Entry 3I6U (X-ray diffraction, 3.00 A resolution); this record covers chains A and B.

# Chain A (and B)
Name: Serine/threonine-protein kinase Chk2
Organism: Homo sapiens
Notes: EC 2.7.11.1; chain B of this document is another copy of the same molecule, construct and numbering; everything in this record applies to it too
UniProtKB: O96017 (CHK2_HUMAN); residue numbers follow UniProt; this construct covers 84-502
Amino-acid sequence (419 residues; row label = number of the first residue in the row):
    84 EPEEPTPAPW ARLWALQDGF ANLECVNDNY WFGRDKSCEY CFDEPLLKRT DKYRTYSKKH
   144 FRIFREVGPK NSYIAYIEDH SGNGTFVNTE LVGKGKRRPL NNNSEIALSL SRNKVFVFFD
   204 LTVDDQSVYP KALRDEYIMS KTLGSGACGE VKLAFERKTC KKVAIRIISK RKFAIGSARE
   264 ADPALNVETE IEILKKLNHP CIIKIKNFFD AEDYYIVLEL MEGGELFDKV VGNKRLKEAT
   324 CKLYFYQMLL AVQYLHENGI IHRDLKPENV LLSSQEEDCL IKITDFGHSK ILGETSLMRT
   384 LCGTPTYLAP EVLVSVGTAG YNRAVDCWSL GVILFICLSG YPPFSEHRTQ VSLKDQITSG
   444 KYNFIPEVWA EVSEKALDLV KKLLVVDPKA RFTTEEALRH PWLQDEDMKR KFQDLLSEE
Unresolved in the structure: 84-88, 260-267, 377-387, 398-401, 502 (chain B: 84-88, 260-267, 370-387, 398-404, 430-433, 502)
Sequence notes: engineered mutation Arg249 (Lys in O96017)
UniProt features mapped onto this chain:
  - region: Asp368 to Glu394 (T-loop/activation segment)
  - active site: Asp347 (Proton acceptor)
  - binding site (ATP): Gly227 to Val234, Glu302 to Glu308, Glu351, Asn352, Asp368
  - modified residue: Ser379 (Phosphoserine), Thr383 (Phosphothreonine), Thr387 (Phosphothreonine), Ser456 (Phosphoserine)

# How chain A and chain B interact
Pairs across the interface (67):
  Arg95(A) - Asn186(B)  hydrogen bond
  Arg95(A) - Glu188(B)  salt bridge
  Arg95(A) - Phe202(B)
  Trp97(A) - Trp97(B)
  Lys153(A) - Thr225(B)
  Lys153(A) - Leu226(B)
  Lys153(A) - Gly227(B)
  Tyr156(A) - Lys224(B)  hydrogen bond (backbone-side chain)
  Ile157(A) - Leu236(B)  hydrophobic
  Tyr159(A) - Phe238(B)
  Tyr159(A) - Lys245(B)  hydrogen bond
  Arg180(A) - Cys243(B)  hydrogen bond (backbone-side chain)
  Arg181(A) - Ile221(B)
  Arg181(A) - Arg240(B)
  Arg181(A) - Cys243(B)
  Pro182(A) - Phe238(B)  hydrophobic
  Pro182(A) - Cys243(B)
  Asn184(A) - Gln209(B)  hydrogen bond
  Asn184(A) - Ile221(B)
  Asn184(A) - Met222(B)
  Asn185(A) - Asp203(B)
  Asn185(A) - Asp207(B)
  Asn186(A) - Arg95(B)  hydrogen bond
  Asn186(A) - Leu204(B)
  Glu188(A) - Arg95(B)  salt bridge
  Phe202(A) - Arg95(B)
  Phe202(A) - Trp97(B)  hydrophobic
  Phe202(A) - Phe202(B)  hydrophobic
  Asp203(A) - Lys224(B)  salt bridge
  Leu204(A) - Asn186(B)
  Thr205(A) - Lys224(B)  hydrogen bond
  Val206(A) - Asn185(B)
  Val206(A) - Val206(B)  hydrophobic
  Gln209(A) - Asn184(B)  hydrogen bond
  Ile221(A) - Arg181(B)
  Ile221(A) - Asn184(B)
  Met222(A) - Asn184(B)
  Lys224(A) - Tyr156(B)  hydrogen bond (side chain-backbone)
  Lys224(A) - Asp203(B)  salt bridge
  Lys224(A) - Thr205(B)  hydrogen bond (side chain-backbone)
  Leu226(A) - Lys153(B)
  Ser228(A) - Ser228(B)
  Leu236(A) - Ile157(B)  hydrophobic
  Phe238(A) - Ile157(B)  hydrophobic
  Phe238(A) - Tyr159(B)
  Phe238(A) - Pro182(B)  hydrophobic
  Cys243(A) - Arg180(B)  hydrogen bond (side chain-backbone)
  Cys243(A) - Arg181(B)
  Cys243(A) - Pro182(B)
  Lys245(A) - Glu149(B)  salt bridge
  Lys245(A) - Tyr159(B)  hydrogen bond
  Arg254(A) - Phe310(B)
  Ala257(A) - Val314(B)  hydrophobic
  Ala257(A) - Gly315(B)
  Ile258(A) - Phe310(B)  hydrophobic
  Gly259(A) - Pro425(B)
  Gly259(A) - Ser428(B)  hydrogen bond (backbone-side chain)
  Asn269(A) - Glu429(B)
  Leu303(A) - Pro152(B)  hydrophobic
  Phe310(A) - Arg254(B)
  Phe310(A) - Ile258(B)  hydrophobic
  Val314(A) - Arg254(B)
  Val314(A) - Ala257(B)  hydrophobic
  Gly315(A) - Ala257(B)
  Tyr390(A) - Ile258(B)
  Pro425(A) - Gly259(B)
  Ser428(A) - Gly259(B)
Interface residues without a listed pair, chain A (55 interface residues in all): Leu99, Glu149, Pro152, Glu173, Val200, Ser223, Gly232, Arg240, Lys255, Glu308, Pro350, Glu351, Leu375, Ile419, Gly423
Interface residues without a listed pair, chain B (55 interface residues in all): Leu99, Glu173, Ser223, Gly232, Lys255, Val313, Pro388, Tyr390, Ile419, Gly423, Tyr424

# Overview
The chain A/chain B interface involves 55 residues from each chain, with 13 hydrogen bonds and 5 salt bridges.
Among the polar pairs are Arg95(A)-Glu188(B), Asp203(A)-Lys224(B) and Lys245(A)-Glu149(B). Curated annotation
(UniProt) lists active-site residue Asp347(A) and 18 ATP-binding residues on chain A.
Both chains are Serine/threonine-protein kinase Chk2 (Homo sapiens). Entry 3I6U (Structure and Activation
Mechanism of the CHK2 DNA-Damage Checkpoint Kinase) was determined by X-ray diffraction (same publication as
3I6W).
